Entry 4X9Q (X-ray diffraction, 1.77 A resolution); this record covers chains A and C.

Chain A (and C):
Molecule: Superoxide dismutase [Mn] 2, mitochondrial
Organism: Caenorhabditis elegans
Notes: EC 1.15.1.1; chain C of this document is another copy of the same molecule, construct and numbering; everything in this record applies to it too
UniProt: P41977 (SODM2_CAEEL); residues 1-194 here correspond to UniProt positions 25-218 (UniProt number = residue number + 24)
Chain sequence (194 residues; each row starts with the number of its first residue):
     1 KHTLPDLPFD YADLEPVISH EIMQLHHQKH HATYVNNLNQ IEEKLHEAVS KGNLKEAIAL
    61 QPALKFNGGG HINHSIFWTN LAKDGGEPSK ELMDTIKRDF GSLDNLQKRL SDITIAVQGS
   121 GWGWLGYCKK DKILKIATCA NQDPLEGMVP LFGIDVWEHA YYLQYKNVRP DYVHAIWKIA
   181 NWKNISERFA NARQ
Metal / ion sites: Mn2+: His26, His74, Asp155, His159
Ligand contacts: malonate ion (MLI): Thr33, Asn167, Val168, Pro170

How chain A and chain C interact:
Residue-residue contacts (34):
  His2(A) with Leu54(C)
  Leu38(A) with Leu54(C), hydrophobic
  Glu42(A) with Leu54(C)
  Leu45(A) with Val49(C), hydrophobic
  His46(A) with Val49(C)
  Val49(A) with Glu42(C); Leu45(C), hydrophobic; His46(C)
  Ser50(A) with His46(C)
  Gly52(A) with His2(C); Glu42(C)
  Leu54(A) with His2(C); Leu38(C), hydrophobic; Glu42(C); Gly68(C)
  Ile58(A) with Leu64(C); Lys65(C); Gly68(C); Gly69(C); Glu146(C)
  Ala59(A) with Glu146(C)
  Gln61(A) with Gln61(C), hydrogen bond (backbone-side chain); Leu64(C); Lys65(C)
  Leu64(A) with Ile58(C); Gln61(C)
  Lys65(A) with Ile58(C); Gln61(C)
  Gly68(A) with Leu54(C)
  Gly69(A) with Ile58(C)
  Ile72(A) with Lys55(C)
  Glu146(A) with Ile58(C); Ala59(C)
  Pro150(A) with Lys55(C)
Also at the interface, not in a pair above, chain A (24 interface residues in all): Lys55, Ala57, His71, Pro144, Leu145
Also at the interface, not in a pair above, chain C (22 interface residues in all): Ser50, Gly52, Ala57, His71, Ile72, Pro144

Summary:
24 residues of chain A and 22 residues of chain C are in contact; the contacts include 1 hydrogen bond. Its
one hydrogen-bonded contact is Gln61(A)-Gln61(C). Bound to chain A: malonate ion. His26(A), His74(A),
Asp155(A) and His159(A) form the Mn2+ site.
Both chains are Superoxide dismutase [Mn] 2, mitochondrial (Caenorhabditis elegans). Entry 4X9Q (MnSOD-3 Room
Temperature Structure) was determined by X-ray diffraction (same publication as 5AG2).
